6PCH - chains L and M of the 7 polymer chains in the assembly; structure by electron microscopy, 2.90 A resolution.

# Chain L
Name: 50S ribosomal protein L15
From: Escherichia coli
Reference sequence: A0A037Y8L6 (A0A037Y8L6_ECOLX); residue numbers follow UniProt; this construct covers 1-144
Chain sequence (144 residues; numbered 1 to 144; the number before each row is that of its first residue):
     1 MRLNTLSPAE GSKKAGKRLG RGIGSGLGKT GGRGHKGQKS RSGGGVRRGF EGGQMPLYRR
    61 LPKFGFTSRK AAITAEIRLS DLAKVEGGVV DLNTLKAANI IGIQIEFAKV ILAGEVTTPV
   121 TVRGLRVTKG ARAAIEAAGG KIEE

# Chain M
Name: 50S ribosomal protein L4
From: Escherichia coli
Reference sequence: D7Z9F6 (D7Z9F6_ECOLX); residue numbers follow UniProt; this construct covers 1-201
Chain sequence (201 residues; numbered 1 to 201; the number before each row is that of its first residue):
     1 MELVLKDAQS ALTVSETTFG RDFNEALVHQ VVVAYAAGAR QGTRAQKTRA EVTGSGKKPW
    61 RQKGTGRARS GSIKSPIWRS GGVTFAARPQ DHSQKVNKKM YRGALKSILS ELVRQDRLIV
   121 VEKFSVEAPK TKLLAQKLKD MALEDVLIIT GELDENLFLA ARNLHKVDVR DATGIDPVSL
   181 IAFDKVVMTA DAVKQVEEML A

# Interface between chain L and chain M
Residue-residue contacts (17):
  Met1(L) - Phe23(M)  hydrophobic
  Met1(L) - Ile108(M)  hydrophobic
  Met1(L) - Glu111(M)
  Met1(L) - Leu112(M)  hydrophobic
  Met1(L) - Gln115(M)
  Met1(L) - Arg117(M)  hydrogen bond (backbone-side chain)
  Met1(L) - Ile181(M)
  Arg2(L) - Arg117(M)
  Arg2(L) - Ile181(M)
  Arg2(L) - Asp184(M)  salt bridge
  Leu3(L) - Ile181(M)  hydrophobic
  Thr5(L) - Glu25(M)
  Leu6(L) - Glu25(M)
  Ser7(L) - Glu25(M)  hydrogen bond (backbone-side chain)
  Pro8(L) - His29(M)
  Ala9(L) - Ala26(M)  hydrophobic
  Lys13(L) - His29(M)
Also at the interface, not in a pair above, chain M (14 interface residues in all): Val28, Val32, Ala182

# Summary
9 residues of chain L face 14 of chain M across their interface, with 2 hydrogen bonds and 1 salt bridge.
Polar pairs include Arg2(L)-Asp184(M), Met1(L)-Arg117(M) and Ser7(L)-Glu25(M).
Here chain L is 50S ribosomal protein L15 and chain M is 50S ribosomal protein L4, both from Escherichia coli.
Entry 6PCH (E. coli 50S ribosome bound to compound 21) was determined by electron microscopy (same publication
as 6PC5, 6PC6, 6PC7, 6PC8, 6PCQ, 6PCR and 3 further entries).
